Entry 8G05 (electron microscopy, 3.00 A resolution); this record covers chains R and B of the 5 polymer chains in the assembly.

Chain R:
Protein: G-protein coupled receptor 84
Organism: Homo sapiens
Reference sequence: Q9NQS5 (GPR84_HUMAN); numbering as in UniProt (aligned over 1-387)
Chain sequence (440 residues; row label = number of the first residue in the row; numbers below 1 keep their minus sign (Asp-52 is residue -52)):
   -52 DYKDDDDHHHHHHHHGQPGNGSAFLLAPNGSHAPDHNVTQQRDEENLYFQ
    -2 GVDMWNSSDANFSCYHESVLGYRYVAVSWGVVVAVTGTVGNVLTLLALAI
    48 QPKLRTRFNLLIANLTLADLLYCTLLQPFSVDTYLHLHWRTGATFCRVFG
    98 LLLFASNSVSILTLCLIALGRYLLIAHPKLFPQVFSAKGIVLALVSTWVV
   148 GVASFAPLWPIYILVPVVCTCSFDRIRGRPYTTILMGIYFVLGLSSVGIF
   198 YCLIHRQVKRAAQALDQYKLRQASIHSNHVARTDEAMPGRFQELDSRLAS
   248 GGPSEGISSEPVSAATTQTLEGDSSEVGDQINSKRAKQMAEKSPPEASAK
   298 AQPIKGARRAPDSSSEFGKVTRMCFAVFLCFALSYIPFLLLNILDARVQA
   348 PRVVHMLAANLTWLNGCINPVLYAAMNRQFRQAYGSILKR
Unresolved in the structure: -52 to 5, 218-313
Sequence notes: expression tag (-52 to 0)
Disulfides: Cys11-Cys166, Cys93-Cys168
Ligand contacts: 6-(octylamino)pyrimidine-2,4(3H,5H)-dione (YI9): Tyr69, Leu100, Phe101, Asn104, Ile108, Phe152, Val165, Thr167, Ser169, Arg172, Tyr186, Tyr332, Phe335, Leu336, Ala356, Thr359, Trp360
UniProt features mapped onto this chain:
  - modified residue: Ser221 (Phosphoserine), Ser224 (Phosphoserine), Thr263 (Phosphothreonine), Thr264 (Phosphothreonine)
  - glycosylation (N-linked (GlcNAc...) asparagine): Asn3, Asn8
  - mutagenesis: Thr263 (T263A: More than 50% loss of interaction with ARR3), Thr264 (T264A: More than 50% loss of interaction with ARR3)
Reported in the primary citation:
  - contacts within the chain: Arg118-Tyr198 (hydrogen bond), Arg118-Tyr370, Leu121-Phe128 (hydrophobic contact), Phe55-Phe128 (hydrophobic contact), Asn104-Tyr332 (hydrogen bond), Ser107-Asn362 (hydrogen bond), Tyr332-Asn362 (hydrogen bond), Asn362-Asn366 (hydrogen bond)
  - mutagenesis - C11A, G117D, Y332A: abolished signaling in response to 6-(octylamino)pyrimidine-2,4(3H,5H)-dione
  - mutagenesis - H352A: abolished binding to both radioligands
  - binding site for 6-(octylamino)pyrimidine-2,4(3H,5H)-dione: Tyr69, Phe101, Asn104, Phe152, Thr167, Ser169, Arg172, Tyr186, Tyr332, Phe335, Leu336, Trp360
  - mutagenesis - F101A, S169A, R172A, R172K, Y332W (more than 10 fold), F335A, W360A: decreased signaling in response to 6-(octylamino)pyrimidine-2,4(3H,5H)-dione
  - mutagenesis - G117A, G117D, R172A, R172K: unchanged expression
  - mutagenesis - W360A: abolished expression
  - mutagenesis - F335A: abolished binding to [3H]140
  - mutagenesis - F335A: unchanged binding to [3H]38
  - conformationally variable residues (side-chain flip): Asn362, Asn366
  - mutagenesis - G117A, K126A: unchanged signaling in response to 6-(octylamino)pyrimidine-2,4(3H,5H)-dione
  - mutagenesis - C11A: abolished binding to [3H]38
  - conformationally variable residues: Asn104, Phe328, Tyr332 (proposed by the authors, not directly observed)

Chain B:
Protein: Guanine nucleotide-binding protein G(I)/G(S)/G(T) subunit beta-1
Organism: Homo sapiens
Reference sequence: P62873 (GBB1_HUMAN); residue numbers follow UniProt; this construct covers 2-340
Chain sequence (376 residues; each row starts with the number of its first residue; numbers below 1 keep their minus sign (Met-9 is residue -9)):
    -9 MHHHHHHGSSGSELDQLRQEAEQLKNQIRDARKACADATLSQITNNIDPV
    41 GRIQMRTRRTLRGHLAKIYAMHWGTDSRLLVSASQDGKLIIWDSYTTNKV
    91 HAIPLRSSWVMTCAYAPSGNYVACGGLDNICSIYNLKTREGNVRVSRELA
   141 GHTGYLSCCRFLDDNQIVTSSGDTTCALWDIETGQQTTTFTGHTGDVMSL
   191 SLAPDTRLFVSGACDASAKLWDVREGMCRQTFTGHESDINAICFFPNGNA
   241 FATGSDDATCRLFDLRADQELMTYSHDNIICGITSVSFSKSGRLLLAGYD
   291 DFNCNVWDALKADRAGVLAGHDNRVSCLGVTDDGMAVATGSWDSFLKIWN
   341 GSSGGGGSGGGGSSGVSGWRLFKKIS
Unresolved in the structure: -9 to 1, 344-366
Sequence notes: initiating methionine (-9); expression tag (-8 to 1, 341-366)
UniProt features mapped onto this chain:
  - modified residue: Ser2 (N-acetylserine), His266 (Phosphohistidine)
  - natural variant: Leu30 (L30F: In MRD42; uncertain significance), Arg52 (R52G: In MRD42), Gly64 (G64V: In MRD42), Asp76 (D76E: In MRD42; D76G: In MRD42), Gly77 (G77S: In MRD42), Lys78 (K78R: In MRD42), Ile80 (I80N: In MRD42; I80T: In MRD42), His91 (H91R: In MRD42; uncertain significance), Ala92 (A92T: In MRD42), Pro94 (P94S: In MRD42), Leu95 (L95P: In MRD42), Arg96 (R96L: In MRD42), 5 further natural variant entries in UniProt

How chain R and chain B interact:
Pairs across the interface (8; chain R residue first):
  Gln48(R) with Asp312(B)
  Pro49(R) with Arg52(B)
  Lys50(R) with Asp312(B), salt bridge; Asp333(B), salt bridge; Phe335(B)
  Lys386(R) with Asp291(B); Phe292(B)
  Arg387(R) with Asp312(B), salt bridge
Interface residues without a listed pair, chain R (6 interface residues in all): Ser383
Interface residues without a listed pair, chain B (8 interface residues in all): Gly310, His311
Interface features reported in the paper:
  - residue pairs: Lys50(R)-Asp312(B) (salt bridge), Lys386(R)-Phe292(B) (cation-pi contact), Arg387(R)-Asp312(B) (salt bridge)

Overview:
6 residues of chain R and 8 residues of chain B are in contact; the contacts include 3 salt bridges. Polar
contacts include Lys50(R)-Asp312(B), Lys50(R)-Asp333(B) and Arg387(R)-Asp312(B). The authors report salt
bridges between Lys50(R) and Asp312(B) and Arg387(R) and Asp312(B); a cation-pi contact between Lys386(R) and
Phe292(B). The paper reports a binding site for 6-(octylamino)pyrimidine-2,4(3H,5H)-dione at Tyr69(R),
Phe101(R) and Asn104(R) among others; F101A, S169A and R172A of chain R, among others, reduce signaling in
response to 6-(octylamino)pyrimidine-2,4(3H,5H)-dione; 13 substitutions were tested in all.
Chain R is G-protein coupled receptor 84 and chain B is Guanine nucleotide-binding protein G(I)/G(S)/G(T)
subunit beta-1, both from Homo sapiens; the structure, Cryo-EM structure of an orphan GPCR-Gi protein
signaling complex, was determined by electron microscopy.
